Entry 7B23 (X-ray diffraction, 2.15 A resolution); this record covers chains A and B of the 8 polymer chains in the assembly.

Chain A (and B):
Molecule: DtxR family iron (Metal) dependent repressor
From: Saccharopolyspora erythraea (strain ATCC 11635 / DSM 40517 / JCM 4748 / NBRC 13426 / NCIMB 8594 / NRRL 2338)
Notes: chain B of this document is another copy of the same molecule, construct and numbering; everything in this record applies to it too
UniProtKB: A0A2A9J1W2 (A0A2A9J1W2_SACEN); numbering as in UniProt (aligned over 1-231)
Chain sequence (233 residues; each row starts with the number of its first residue; numbers below 1 keep their minus sign (Gly-1 is residue -1)):
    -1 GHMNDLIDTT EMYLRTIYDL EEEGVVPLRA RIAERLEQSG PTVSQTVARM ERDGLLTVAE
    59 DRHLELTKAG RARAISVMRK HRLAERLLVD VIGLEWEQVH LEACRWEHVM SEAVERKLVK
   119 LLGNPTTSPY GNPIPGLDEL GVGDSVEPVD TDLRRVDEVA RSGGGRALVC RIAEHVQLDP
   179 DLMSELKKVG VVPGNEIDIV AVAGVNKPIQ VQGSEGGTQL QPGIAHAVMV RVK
Not modelled in the structure: -1 to 2, 141-231 (chain B: -1 to 2, 141-145, 231)
Modified positions: Cys102 (3-sulfinoalanine; CSD)
Sequence notes: expression tag (-1 to 0)
Ion coordination: Co2+ site 1: Met10, Cys102, Glu105, His106; Co2+ site 2: His79, Glu83, His98 (shared with 2 residues of chain dd)

Interface between chain A and chain B:
Residue-residue contacts (37; chain A residue first):
  Leu86(A) - Val112(B)  hydrophobic
  Val89(A) - Val89(B)  hydrophobic
  Val89(A) - Leu119(B)
  Ile90(A) - Lys115(B)
  Ile90(A) - Leu116(B)  hydrophobic
  Gly91(A) - Lys115(B)  hydrogen bond (backbone-side chain)
  Leu92(A) - Val112(B)  hydrophobic
  Glu93(A) - Lys115(B)  salt bridge
  Gln96(A) - Ala111(B)
  Glu100(A) - Val107(B)
  Glu100(A) - Met108(B)
  Glu100(A) - Ser109(B)  hydrogen bond
  Glu100(A) - Val112(B)
  Arg103(A) - Val107(B)  hydrogen bond (side chain-backbone)
  Arg103(A) - Ser109(B)
  Trp104(A) - Trp104(B)  hydrophobic
  Trp104(A) - Val107(B)
  Trp104(A) - Met108(B)  hydrophobic
  Trp104(A) - Val112(B)  hydrophobic
  Val107(A) - Glu100(B)
  Val107(A) - Arg103(B)  hydrogen bond (backbone-side chain)
  Val107(A) - Trp104(B)
  Val107(A) - Val107(B)  hydrophobic
  Met108(A) - Glu100(B)
  Met108(A) - Trp104(B)  hydrophobic
  Ser109(A) - Glu100(B)  hydrogen bond
  Ser109(A) - Arg103(B)
  Ala111(A) - Gln96(B)
  Val112(A) - Leu86(B)  hydrophobic
  Val112(A) - Leu92(B)  hydrophobic
  Val112(A) - Glu100(B)
  Val112(A) - Trp104(B)  hydrophobic
  Lys115(A) - Ile90(B)
  Lys115(A) - Gly91(B)
  Lys115(A) - Glu93(B)  salt bridge
  Leu116(A) - Ile90(B)  hydrophobic
  Leu119(A) - Val89(B)
Also at the interface, not in a pair above, chain A (20 interface residues in all): Ile5, Leu85
Also at the interface, not in a pair above, chain B (20 interface residues in all): Ile5, Leu85

In short:
Chain A and chain B each contribute 20 residues to their interface, with 5 hydrogen bonds and 2 salt bridges.
Among the polar pairs are Glu93(A)-Lys115(B), Gly91(A)-Lys115(B) and Glu100(A)-Ser109(B). The Co2+ site 1 is
built by Met10(A), Cys102(A), Glu105(A) and His106(A).
Chain A and chain B are both DtxR family iron (Metal) dependent repressor (Saccharopolyspora erythraea (strain
ATCC 11635 / DSM 40517 / JCM 4748 / NBRC 13426 / NCIMB 8594 / NRRL 2338)); the structure, DtxR-like
iron-dependent regulator IdeR complexed with cobalt and the SACE_2689 promoter DNA-binding sequence, was
determined by X-ray diffraction together with 7B1V, 7B1Y, 7B20, 7B24 and 7B25 from the same study.
